PDB entry 7NNU | electron microscopy, 2.70 A resolution | chains A and D of the 4 polymer chains in the assembly

== Chain A ==
Protein: Energy-coupling factor transporter ATP-binding protein EcfA1
Source organism: Lactobacillus delbrueckii subsp. bulgaricus (strain ATCC 11842 / DSM 20081 / JCM 1002 / NBRC 13953 / NCIMB 11778)
Notes: EC 7.-.-.-
UniProtKB: Q1GBJ0 (ECFA1_LACDA); numbering as in UniProt (aligned over 2-282)
Amino-acid sequence (300 residues; numbered -17 to 282; the number before each row is that of its first residue; numbers below 1 keep their minus sign (Met-17 is residue -17)):
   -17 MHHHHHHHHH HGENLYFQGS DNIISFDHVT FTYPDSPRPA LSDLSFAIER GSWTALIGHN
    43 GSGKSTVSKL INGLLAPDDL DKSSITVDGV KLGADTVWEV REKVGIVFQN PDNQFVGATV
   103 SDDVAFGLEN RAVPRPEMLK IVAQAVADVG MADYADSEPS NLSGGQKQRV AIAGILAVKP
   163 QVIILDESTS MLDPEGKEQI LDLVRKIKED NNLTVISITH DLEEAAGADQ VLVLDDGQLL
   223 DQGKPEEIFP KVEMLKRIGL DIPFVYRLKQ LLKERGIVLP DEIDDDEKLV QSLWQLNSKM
Disordered / not traced: -17 to 0, 15-16, 282
Sequence notes: initiating methionine (-17); expression tag (-16 to 1)
UniProt features mapped onto this chain:
  - binding site (ATP): Gly40 to Ser47

== Chain D ==
Protein: Energy-coupling factor transporter transmembrane protein EcfT
Source organism: Lactobacillus delbrueckii subsp. bulgaricus (strain ATCC 11842 / DSM 20081 / JCM 1002 / NBRC 13953 / NCIMB 11778)
UniProtKB: Q1GBI8 (Q1GBI8_LACDA); residue numbers follow UniProt; this construct covers 1-265
Amino-acid sequence (265 residues; each row starts with the number of its first residue):
     1 MSKIIIGRYL PGTTFVYRVD PRAKLLTTFY FIIMIFLANN WVSYLVISIF GLAYVFATGL
    61 KARVFWDGVK PMIWMIVFTS LLQTFFMAGG KVYWHWWIFT LSSEGLINGL YVFIRFAMII
   121 LVSTVMTVTT KPLEIADAME WMLTPLKLFK VNVGMISLVI SIALRFVPTL FDQTVKIMNA
   181 QRSRGADFND GGLVKRAKSV VPMLVPLFID SLEVALDLST AMESRGYKGS EGRTRYRILE
   241 WSKVDLIPVA YCLLLTILMI TTRKH
Disordered / not traced: 1-4
Reported in the primary citation:
  - conformationally variable residues (domain motion): Pro71

== Interface between chain A and chain D ==
Contacting residue pairs - 60 pairs, chain A then chain D:
  Lys51(A) with Thr220(D), hydrogen bond
  Asn54(A) with Ser224(D), hydrogen bond
  Leu56(A) with Thr220(D); Glu223(D); Ser224(D)
  Trp80(A) with Glu223(D); Gly226(D); Tyr227(D); Lys228(D)
  Arg83(A) with Glu223(D), hydrogen bond (side chain-backbone); Ser224(D)
  Phe90(A) with Thr220(D); Ala221(D), hydrophobic; Ser224(D)
  Asp94(A) with Arg165(D), hydrogen bond (backbone-side chain); Phe166(D); Thr169(D)
  Asn95(A) with Val214(D); Asp217(D), hydrogen bond; Leu218(D), hydrogen bond (backbone-backbone)
  Gln96(A) with Ala221(D)
  Phe97(A) with Arg165(D), hydrogen bond (backbone-side chain)
  Val98(A) with Arg225(D)
  Gly99(A) with Arg165(D)
  Ala100(A) with Leu133(D), hydrophobic
  Ser103(A) with Tyr236(D)
  Asp104(A) with Tyr236(D); Arg237(D), salt bridge
  Asp105(A) with Arg225(D), salt bridge
  Val106(A) with Arg225(D), hydrogen bond (backbone-side chain)
  Ala107(A) with Tyr236(D), hydrophobic
  Phe108(A) with Met222(D), hydrophobic; Arg225(D); Tyr227(D), hydrophobic; Arg233(D)
  Gly109(A) with Arg225(D)
  Leu110(A) with Thr234(D)
  Glu111(A) with Arg233(D), salt bridge; Thr234(D), hydrogen bond (backbone-backbone); Arg235(D); Tyr236(D), hydrogen bond (side chain-backbone)
  Asn112(A) with Arg225(D), hydrogen bond (side chain-backbone); Gly226(D); Tyr227(D); Arg233(D), hydrogen bond
  Arg113(A) with Arg225(D), hydrogen bond (side chain-backbone)
  Ala114(A) with Gly232(D); Thr234(D)
  Val115(A) with Thr234(D), hydrogen bond (backbone-side chain)
  Arg117(A) with Arg235(D); Tyr236(D), hydrogen bond (side chain-backbone); Ile238(D)
  Met120(A) with Thr234(D); Arg235(D); Tyr236(D), hydrophobic
  Leu121(A) with Tyr236(D)
  Val124(A) with Tyr236(D)
  Pro141(A) with Arg165(D)
  Ser142(A) with Pro168(D)
  Gly156(A) with Arg225(D)
Other interface residues (no listed pair), chain A (36 interface residues in all): Ile88, Asn92, Ile157
Other interface residues (no listed pair), chain D (25 interface residues in all): Glu213

== Summary ==
36 residues of chain A face 25 of chain D across their interface, with 15 hydrogen bonds and 3 salt bridges.
Among the polar pairs are Asp104(A)-Arg237(D), Asp105(A)-Arg225(D) and Glu111(A)-Arg233(D). Curated annotation
(UniProt) lists 8 ATP-binding residues on chain A. The paper reports conformational variability at Pro71(D).
Here chain A is Energy-coupling factor transporter ATP-binding protein EcfA1 and chain D is Energy-coupling
factor transporter transmembrane protein EcfT, both from Lactobacillus delbrueckii subsp. bulgaricus (strain
ATCC 11842 / DSM 20081 / JCM 1002 / NBRC 13953 / NCIMB 11778). Entry 7NNU (Cryo-EM structure of the
folate-specific ECF transporter complex in MSP2N2 lipid nanodiscs) was determined by electron microscopy (same
publication as 7NNT).
